PDB entry 7WH1 | X-ray diffraction, 1.90 A resolution | chain A

[Chain A]
Name: Beta-Carotene 15,15'-MonoOxygenase
Organism: Caenorhabditis elegans
Reference sequence: Q9TXT9 (Q9TXT9_CAEEL); numbering as in UniProt (aligned over 1-530)
Amino-acid sequence (550 residues; numbered -19 to 530; the number before each row is that of its first residue; numbers below 1 keep their minus sign (Met-19 is residue -19)):
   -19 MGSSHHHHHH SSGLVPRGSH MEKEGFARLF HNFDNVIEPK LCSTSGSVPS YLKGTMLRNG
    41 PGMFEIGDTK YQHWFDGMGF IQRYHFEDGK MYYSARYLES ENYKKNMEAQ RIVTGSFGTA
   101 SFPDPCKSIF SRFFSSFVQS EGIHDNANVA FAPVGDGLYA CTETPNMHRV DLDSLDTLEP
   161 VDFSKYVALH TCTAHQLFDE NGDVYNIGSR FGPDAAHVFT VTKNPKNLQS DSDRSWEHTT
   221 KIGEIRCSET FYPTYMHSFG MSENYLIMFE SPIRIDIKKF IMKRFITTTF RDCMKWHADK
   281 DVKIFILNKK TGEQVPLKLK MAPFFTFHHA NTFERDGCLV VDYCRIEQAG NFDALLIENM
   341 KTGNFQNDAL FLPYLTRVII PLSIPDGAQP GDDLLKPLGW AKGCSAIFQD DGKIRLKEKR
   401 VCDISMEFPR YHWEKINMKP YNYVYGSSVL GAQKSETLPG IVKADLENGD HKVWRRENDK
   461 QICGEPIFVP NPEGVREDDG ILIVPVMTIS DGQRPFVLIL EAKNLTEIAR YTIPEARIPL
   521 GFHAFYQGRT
Unresolved in the structure: -19 to 0, 103-122, 390-392, 430-436, 530
Differences from the reference sequence: initiating methionine (-19); expression tag (-18 to 0)
Bound ions: Fe ion: His175, His237, His308, His523 (together with imidazole)
What the authors report for this chain:
  - contacts within the chain: Glu143-His237 (hydrogen bond), His308-Glu407 (hydrogen bond)
  - Fe ion coordination: His237, His308
  - conformationally variable residues (order/disorder transition): Pro103 to Gly122, Leu430 to Glu436

[Overview]
The Fe ion site is built by His175, His237, His308 and His523. From the paper: Fe ion coordination by His237
and His308; conformational variability at Pro103 and Leu430.
Chain A is Beta-Carotene 15,15'-MonoOxygenase (Caenorhabditis elegans); the structure, structure of C elegans
BCMO-2, was determined by X-ray diffraction.
